Entry 8T1L (electron microscopy, 4.83 A resolution (low resolution: residue-level contacts below are approximate; hydrogen-bond / salt-bridge calls are withheld)); this record covers chains I and J of the 26 polymer chains in the assembly.

# Chain I
Name: Mediator of RNA polymerase II transcription subunit 14
Organism: Mus musculus
Reference sequence: A2ABV5 (MED14_MOUSE); residues 1-1459 here = UniProt positions 1-1459
Chain sequence (1459 residues; row label = number of the first residue in the row):
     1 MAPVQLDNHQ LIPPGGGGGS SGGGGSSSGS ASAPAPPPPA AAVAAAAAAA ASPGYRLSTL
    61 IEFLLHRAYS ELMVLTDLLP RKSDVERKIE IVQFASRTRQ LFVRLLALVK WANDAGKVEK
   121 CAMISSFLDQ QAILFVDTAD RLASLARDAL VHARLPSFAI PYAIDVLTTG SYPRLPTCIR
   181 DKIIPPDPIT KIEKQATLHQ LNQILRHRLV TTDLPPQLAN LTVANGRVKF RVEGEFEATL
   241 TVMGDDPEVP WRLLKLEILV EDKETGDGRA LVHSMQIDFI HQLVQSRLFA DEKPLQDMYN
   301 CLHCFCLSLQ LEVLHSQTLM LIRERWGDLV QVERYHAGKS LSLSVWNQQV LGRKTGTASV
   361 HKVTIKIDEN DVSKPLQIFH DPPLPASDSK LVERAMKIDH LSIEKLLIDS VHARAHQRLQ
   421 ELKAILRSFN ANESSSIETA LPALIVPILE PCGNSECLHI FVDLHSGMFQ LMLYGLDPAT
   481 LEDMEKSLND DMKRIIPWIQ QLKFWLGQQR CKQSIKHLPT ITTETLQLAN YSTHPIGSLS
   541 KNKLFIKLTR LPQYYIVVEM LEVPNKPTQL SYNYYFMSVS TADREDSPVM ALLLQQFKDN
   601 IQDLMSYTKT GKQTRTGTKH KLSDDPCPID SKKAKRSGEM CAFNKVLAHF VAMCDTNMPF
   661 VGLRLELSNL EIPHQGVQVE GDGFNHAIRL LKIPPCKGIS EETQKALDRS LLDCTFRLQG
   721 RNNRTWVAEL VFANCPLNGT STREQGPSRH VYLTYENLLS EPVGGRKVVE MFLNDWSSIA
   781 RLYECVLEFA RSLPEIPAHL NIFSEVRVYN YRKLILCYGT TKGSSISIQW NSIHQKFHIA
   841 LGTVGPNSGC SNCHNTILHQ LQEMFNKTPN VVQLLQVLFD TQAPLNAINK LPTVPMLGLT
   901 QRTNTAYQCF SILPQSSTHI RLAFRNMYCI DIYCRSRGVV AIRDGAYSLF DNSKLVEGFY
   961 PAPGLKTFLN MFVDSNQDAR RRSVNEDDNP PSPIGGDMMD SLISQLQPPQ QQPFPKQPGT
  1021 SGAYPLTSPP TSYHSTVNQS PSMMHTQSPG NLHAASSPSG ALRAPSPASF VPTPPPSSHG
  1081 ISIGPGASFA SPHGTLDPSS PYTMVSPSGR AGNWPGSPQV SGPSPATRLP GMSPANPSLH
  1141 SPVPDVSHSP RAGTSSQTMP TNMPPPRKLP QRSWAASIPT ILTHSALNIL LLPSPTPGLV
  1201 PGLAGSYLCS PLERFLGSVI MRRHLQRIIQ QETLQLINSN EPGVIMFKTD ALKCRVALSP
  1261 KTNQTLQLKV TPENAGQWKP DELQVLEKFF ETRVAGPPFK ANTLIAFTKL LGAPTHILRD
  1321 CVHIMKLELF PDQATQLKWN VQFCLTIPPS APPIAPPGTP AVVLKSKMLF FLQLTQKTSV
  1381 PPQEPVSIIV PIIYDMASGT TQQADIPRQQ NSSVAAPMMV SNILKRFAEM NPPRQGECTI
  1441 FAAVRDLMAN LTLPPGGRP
Disordered / not traced: 1-55, 243-247, 265-270, 355-357, 431-436, 452-455, 581-586, 612-640, 761-766, 800-801, 980-1163, 1181-1184, 1274-1280, 1333-1335, 1379-1385, 1398-1400, 1405-1410, 1431-1433, 1451-1459
UniProt features mapped onto this chain:
  - motif: Leu-75 to Leu-79 (LXXLL motif 1), Leu-1187 to Leu-1191 (LXXLL motif 2)
  - modified residue (Phosphoserine): Ser-623, Ser-992, Ser-1117, Ser-1124, Ser-1133, Ser-1141, Ser-1149

# Chain J
Name: Mediator of RNA polymerase II transcription subunit 15
Organism: Mus musculus
Reference sequence: Q924H2 (MED15_MOUSE); numbering as in UniProt (aligned over 1-789)
Chain sequence (789 residues; each row starts with the number of its first residue):
     1 MDVSGQETDW RSAAFRQKLV SQIEDAMRKA GVAHSKSSKD MESHVFLKAK TRDEYLSLVA
    61 RLIIHFRDIH NKKSQASVSD PMNALQSLTG GPTPGAAGIG MPPRGPGQSL GGMGGLGAMG
   121 QPLPLSGQPP PGTSGMAPHG MAVVSTATPQ TQLQLQQVAL QQQQQQQQQQ QFQQQQAALQ
   181 QQQQQQQQQQ QQQQFQAQQN AMQQQFQAVV QQQQLQQQQQ QQHLIKLHHQ SQQQQIQQQQ
   241 LQRMAQLQLQ QQQQQQQQQA LQAQPPMQQP SMQQPQPPPS QALPQQLSQL HHPQHHQPPP
   301 QAQQSPIAQN QPPQIPPQSQ SQPLVSQAQA LPGPMLYAAQ QQLKFVRAPM VVQQPQVQPQ
   361 VQQVQPQVQP QAAVQAAQSA QMVAPGVQMI AEALAQGGMH VRARFPPTST MSAGPSSSIS
   421 LGGQPTTQVS QSSLTMLSSP SPGQQVQTPQ SMPPPPQPSP QPGSQPNSNV SSGPAPSPSS
   481 FLPSPSPQPS QSPVTARTPQ NFSVPSPGPL NTPVNPSSVM SPAGSSQAEE QQYLDKLKQL
   541 SKYIEPLRRM INKIDKNEDR KKDLSKMKSL LDILTDPSKR CPLKTLQKCE IALEKLKNDM
   601 AVPTPPPPPV LPTKQQDLCQ PLLDAVLANI RSPVFNHSLY RTFVPAMMAI HGPPIVSPVV
   661 CSRKRRFEED ERQSIPNVLQ GEVARLDPKF LVNLDPSHCS NNGTVHLICK LDDKDLPSVP
   721 PLELSVPADY PAQSPMWIDR QWQYDANPFL QSVHRCMTSR LLQLPDKHSV TALLNTWAQS
   781 IHQACLSAA
Disordered / not traced: 1-619, 787-789
UniProt features mapped onto this chain:
  - motif: Arg-548 to Ser-565 (Nuclear localization signal)
  - modified residue: Arg-347 (Asymmetric dimethylarginine), Thr-604 (Phosphothreonine)

# How chain I and chain J interact
Contacting residue pairs - 24 pairs, chain I then chain J:
  Pro-673(I) / His-768(J)
  His-674(I) / Thr-771(J)
  Val-677(I) / Thr-771(J)
  Arg-689(I) / Glu-682(J)
  Arg-689(I) / Arg-685(J)
  Leu-690(I) / Glu-682(J)
  Leu-691(I) / Val-678(J)
  Leu-691(I) / Glu-682(J)
  Leu-691(I) / Tyr-730(J)
  Lys-705(I) / Arg-666(J)
  Lys-705(I) / Glu-669(J)
  Asp-708(I) / Asn-677(J)
  Arg-709(I) / Asp-670(J)
  Arg-709(I) / Glu-671(J)
  Asp-713(I) / Arg-685(J)
  Cys-714(I) / Arg-685(J)
  Thr-715(I) / Arg-685(J)
  Ser-792(I) / Val-660(J)
  Val-872(I) / Val-659(J)
  Gln-873(I) / Val-656(J)
  Gln-876(I) / Pro-658(J)
  Gln-915(I) / Ile-650(J)
  Arg-935(I) / Gly-652(J)
  Arg-935(I) / Pro-654(J)
Interface residues without a listed pair, chain I (23 interface residues in all): Glu-680, Glu-702, Leu-711, Arg-791, His-919
Interface residues without a listed pair, chain J (21 interface residues in all): Ile-655, Asp-687, Val-770

# Overview
23 residues of chain I and 21 residues of chain J are in contact.
Here chain I is Mediator of RNA polymerase II transcription subunit 14 and chain J is Mediator of RNA
polymerase II transcription subunit 15, both from Mus musculus. Entry 8T1L (Atomic model of the mammalian
mouse Mediator complex with CKM module) was determined by electron microscopy together with 8T9D and 8T1I from
the same study.
